5IFT - chain A; structure by X-ray diffraction, 2.45 A resolution.

Chain A:
Name: Probable beta-galactosidase A
Source organism: Aspergillus niger CBS 513.88
Notes: EC 3.2.1.23
Reference sequence: A2QAN3 (BGALA_ASPNC); residue numbers follow UniProt; this construct covers 1-1007
Chain sequence (1013 residues; numbered 1 to 1013; the number before each row is that of its first residue):
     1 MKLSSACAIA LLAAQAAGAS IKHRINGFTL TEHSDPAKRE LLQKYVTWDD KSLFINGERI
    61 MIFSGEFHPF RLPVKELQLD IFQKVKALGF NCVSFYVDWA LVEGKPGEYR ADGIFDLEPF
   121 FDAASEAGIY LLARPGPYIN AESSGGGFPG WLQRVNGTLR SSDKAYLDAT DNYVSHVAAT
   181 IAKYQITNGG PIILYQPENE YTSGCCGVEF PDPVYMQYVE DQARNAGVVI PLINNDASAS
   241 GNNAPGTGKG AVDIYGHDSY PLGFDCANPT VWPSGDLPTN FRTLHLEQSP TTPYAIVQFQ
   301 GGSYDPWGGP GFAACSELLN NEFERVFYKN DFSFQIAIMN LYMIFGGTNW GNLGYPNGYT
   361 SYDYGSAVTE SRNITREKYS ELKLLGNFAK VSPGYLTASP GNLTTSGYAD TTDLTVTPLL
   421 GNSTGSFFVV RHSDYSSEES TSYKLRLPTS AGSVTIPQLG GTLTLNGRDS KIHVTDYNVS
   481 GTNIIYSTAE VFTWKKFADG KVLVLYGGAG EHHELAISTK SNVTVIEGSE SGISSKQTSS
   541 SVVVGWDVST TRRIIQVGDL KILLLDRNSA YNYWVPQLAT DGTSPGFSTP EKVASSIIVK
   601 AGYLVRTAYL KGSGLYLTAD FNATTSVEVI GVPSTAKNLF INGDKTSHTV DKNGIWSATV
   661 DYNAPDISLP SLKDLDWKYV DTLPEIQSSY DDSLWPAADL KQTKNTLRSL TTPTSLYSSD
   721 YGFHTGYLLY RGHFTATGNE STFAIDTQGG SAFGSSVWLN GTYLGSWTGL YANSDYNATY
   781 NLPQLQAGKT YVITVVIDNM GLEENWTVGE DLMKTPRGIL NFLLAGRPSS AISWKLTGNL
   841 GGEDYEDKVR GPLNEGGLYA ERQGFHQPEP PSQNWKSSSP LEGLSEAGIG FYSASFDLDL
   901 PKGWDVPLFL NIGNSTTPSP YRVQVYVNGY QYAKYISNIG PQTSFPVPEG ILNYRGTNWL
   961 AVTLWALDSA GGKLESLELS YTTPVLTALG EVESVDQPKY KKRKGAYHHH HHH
Disordered / not traced: 1-40, 1009-1013
Differences from the reference sequence: engineered mutation Gln298 (Glu in A2QAN3); expression tag (1008-1013)
Disulfides: Cys205-Cys206, Cys266-Cys315
Covalent attachments: N-acetylglucosamine (NAG) linked to Asn156, Asn478, Asn522, Asn739, Asn760, Asn777; glycan linked to Asn373, Asn622, Asn914
Swiss-Prot annotation at these positions:
  - active site: Glu200 (Proton donor)
  - binding site (substrate): Tyr96, Asn140 to Glu142, Asn199, Tyr364
  - glycosylation (N-linked (GlcNAc...) asparagine): Asn156, Asn402, Asn422, Asn478, Asn522, Asn622, Asn739, Asn760, Asn777, Asn805, Asn914

Overview:
N-acetylglucosamine is covalently linked to Asn156, Asn478, Asn522, Asn739, Asn760 and Asn777. UniProt lists
active-site residue Glu200 and 6 substrate-binding residues.
Chain A is Probable beta-galactosidase A (Aspergillus niger CBS 513.88); the structure, STRUCTURE OF
E298Q-BETA-GALACTOSIDASE FROM ASPERGILLUS NIGER IN COMPLEX WITH 3-b-Galactopyranosyl glucose, was determined
by X-ray diffraction (same publication as 5IFP, 5IHR, 5JUV, 5MGC and 5MGD).
